Entry 8FF4 (electron microscopy, 3.60 A resolution); this record covers chains I and N of the 23 polymer chains in the assembly.

# Chain I
Molecule: Type I-B CRISPR-associated protein Cas8
Source organism: Nostoc sp. 'Peltigera membranacea cyanobiont' 210A
UniProt: A0A235IGR9 (A0A235IGR9_9NOSO); residues 3-526 here correspond to UniProt positions 2-525 (UniProt number = residue number - 1)
Sequence (534 residues; each row starts with the number of its first residue; numbers below 1 keep their minus sign (Met-7 is residue -7)):
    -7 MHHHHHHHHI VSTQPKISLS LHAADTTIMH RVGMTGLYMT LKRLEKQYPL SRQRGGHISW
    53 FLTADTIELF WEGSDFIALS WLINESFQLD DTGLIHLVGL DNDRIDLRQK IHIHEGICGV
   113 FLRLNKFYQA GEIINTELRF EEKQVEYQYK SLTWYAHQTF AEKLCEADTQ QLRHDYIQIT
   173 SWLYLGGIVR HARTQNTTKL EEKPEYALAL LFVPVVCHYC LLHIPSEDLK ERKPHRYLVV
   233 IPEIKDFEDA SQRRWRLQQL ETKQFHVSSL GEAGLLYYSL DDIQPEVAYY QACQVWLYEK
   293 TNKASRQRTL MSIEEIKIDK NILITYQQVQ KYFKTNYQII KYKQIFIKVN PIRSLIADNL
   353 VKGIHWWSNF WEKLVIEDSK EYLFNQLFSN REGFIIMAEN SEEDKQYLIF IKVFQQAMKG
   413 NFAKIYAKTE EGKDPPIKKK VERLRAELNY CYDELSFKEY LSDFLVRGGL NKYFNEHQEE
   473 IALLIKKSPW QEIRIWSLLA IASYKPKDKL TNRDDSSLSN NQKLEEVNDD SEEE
Unresolved in the structure: -7 to 4, 499-526
Differences from the reference sequence: initiating methionine (-7); expression tag (-6 to 2)

# Chain N
Molecule: Target DNA strand
Sequence (85 nucleotides; row label = number of the first residue in the row; numbers below 1 keep their minus sign (DG-19 is residue -19)):
   -19 GGCCGCTACG TATCGTAGAT ATATCTACGC GTAGATATAT CTACGTTTAA CAGTGGCCTT
    41 ATTAAATGAC TTCTCCATGA TCTAC

# Chain I / chain N interface
Contacting residue pairs (25; chain I residue first):
  Leu116(I) - DA57(N)  base contact
  Leu116(I) - DT58(N)  sugar contact
  Lys118(I) - DT58(N)  base contact
  Phe119(I) - DT58(N)  sugar contact
  Thr172(I) - DT58(N)  phosphate contact
  Thr172(I) - DG59(N)  hydrogen bond to the phosphate
  Ser173(I) - DA57(N)  phosphate contact
  Ser173(I) - DT58(N)  hydrogen bond to the phosphate
  Gly179(I) - DT58(N)  phosphate contact
  Ile180(I) - DA57(N)  phosphate contact
  Ile180(I) - DT58(N)  phosphate contact
  Val181(I) - DT58(N)  hydrogen bond to the phosphate
  Ala184(I) - DT58(N)  base contact
  Lys191(I) - DG59(N)  salt bridge to the phosphate
  Glu219(I) - DC50(N)  phosphate contact
  Glu219(I) - DT51(N)  phosphate contact
  Glu223(I) - DC50(N)  sugar contact
  Asn294(I) - DT54(N)  base contact
  Lys295(I) - DT52(N)  phosphate contact
  Arg298(I) - DC56(N)  hydrogen bond to the base
  Gln299(I) - DC56(N)  base contact
  Gln299(I) - DA57(N)  hydrogen bond to the sugar
  Lys431(I) - DT42(N)  salt bridge to the phosphate
  Ala438(I) - DA44(N)  base contact
  Arg459(I) - DT39(N)  salt bridge to the phosphate
Interface residues without a listed pair, chain I (23 interface residues in all): Arg224, Thr293, Lys420, Glu434
Interface residues without a listed pair, chain N (15 interface residues in all): DC38, DT40, DA41, DC55

# In short
23 residues of chain I and 15 residues of chain N are in contact, with 5 hydrogen bonds and 3 salt bridges.
Among the polar pairs are Arg298(I)-DC56(N), Gln299(I)-DA57(N) and Thr172(I)-DG59(N).
Here chain I is Type I-B CRISPR-associated protein Cas8 (Nostoc sp. 'Peltigera membranacea cyanobiont' 210A)
and chain N is Target DNA strand. Entry 8FF4 (Cryo-EM structure of Cascade-DNA-TniQ-TnsC complex (composite)
in type I-B CAST system) was determined by electron microscopy, deposited together with 8FCJ, 8FCU, 8FCV,
8FCW, 8FD2, 8FD3 and 8FF5.
